4OI7 - chains A and F of the 4 polymer chains in the assembly; structure by X-ray diffraction, 3.10 A resolution.

[Chain A]
Protein: Advanced glycosylation end product-specific receptor
From: Homo sapiens
UniProt: Q15109 (RAGE_HUMAN); numbering as in UniProt (aligned over 23-237)
Sequence (223 residues; numbered 19 to 241; the number before each row is that of its first residue):
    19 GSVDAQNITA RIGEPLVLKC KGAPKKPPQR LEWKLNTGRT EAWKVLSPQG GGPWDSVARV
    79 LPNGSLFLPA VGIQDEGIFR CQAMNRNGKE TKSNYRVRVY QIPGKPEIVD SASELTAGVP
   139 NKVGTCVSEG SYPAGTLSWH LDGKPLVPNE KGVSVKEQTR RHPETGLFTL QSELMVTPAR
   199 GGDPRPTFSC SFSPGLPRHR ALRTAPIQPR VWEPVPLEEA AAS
Not modelled in the structure: 19-22, 234-241
Disulfide bonds: Cys38-Cys99, Cys144-Cys208
Differences from the reference sequence: expression tag (19-22, 238-241)
UniProt features mapped onto this chain:
  - glycosylation (N-linked (GlcNAc...) asparagine): Asn25, Asn81
Reported in the primary citation:
  - binding site for the 22-nt DNA strand: Lys37, Lys39, Lys43, Lys123, Arg218

[Chain F]
Molecule: 22-nt DNA strand
Sequence (22 nucleotides; numbered 1 to 22; the number before each row is that of its first residue):
     1 CACGTTCGTA GCATCGTTGC AG

[How chain A and chain F interact]
Residue-residue contacts (8; chain A residue first):
  Arg29(A) - DG8(F)  hydrogen bond to the phosphate
  Arg29(A) - DT9(F)  salt bridge to the phosphate
  Lys107(A) - DC20(F)  salt bridge to the phosphate
  Tyr118(A) - DT9(F)  hydrogen bond to the phosphate
  Arg216(A) - DT9(F)  salt bridge to the phosphate
  His217(A) - DG8(F)  phosphate contact
  Arg218(A) - DC7(F)  salt bridge to the phosphate
  Arg218(A) - DG8(F)  hydrogen bond to the phosphate

[Summary]
6 residues of chain A and 4 residues of chain F are in contact, with 3 hydrogen bonds and 4 salt bridges.
Polar pairs include Arg29(A)-DG8(F), Tyr118(A)-DT9(F) and Arg218(A)-DG8(F). From the paper: a binding site for
the 22-nt DNA strand at Lys37(A), Lys39(A) and Lys43(A) among others.
Chain A is Advanced glycosylation end product-specific receptor (Homo sapiens) and chain F is a 22-nt DNA
strand; the structure, RAGE recognizes nucleic acids and promotes inflammatory responses to DNA, was
determined by X-ray diffraction, deposited together with 4OI8.
